8XJG - chain A; structure by X-ray diffraction, 1.70 A resolution.

Chain A:
Molecule: YqeY
Source organism: Vibrio parahaemolyticus
Amino-acid sequence (153 residues; numbered -5 to 147; the number before each row is that of its first residue; numbers below 1 keep their minus sign (Gly-5 is residue -5)):
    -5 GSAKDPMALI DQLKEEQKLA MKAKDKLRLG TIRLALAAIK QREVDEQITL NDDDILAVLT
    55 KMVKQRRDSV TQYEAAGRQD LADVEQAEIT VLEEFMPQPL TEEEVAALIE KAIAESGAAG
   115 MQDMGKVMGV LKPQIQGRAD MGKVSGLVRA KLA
Disordered / not traced: -5 to -2, 147
Metal / ion sites: Zn2+ site 1: Glu10, Glu88; Zn2+ site 2 near Asp19 (its only coordinating residue here); Zn2+ site 3: Glu79, Glu82, Glu104

In short:
Glu10 and Glu88 coordinate Zn2+ site 1. Glu79, Glu82 and Glu104 form the Zn2+ site 3.
Chain A is YqeY (Vibrio parahaemolyticus); the structure, Crystal structure of the YqeY protein from Vibrio
parahaemolyticus, was determined by X-ray diffraction, deposited together with 8XJE.
